Entry 6MLF (X-ray diffraction, 1.75 A resolution); this record covers chain A.

# Chain A
Protein: Phosphoglucomutase
From: Xanthomonas citri
UniProtKB: Q8PGN7 (Q8PGN7_XANAC); residues 1-448 here correspond to UniProt positions 3-450 (UniProt number = residue number + 2)
Chain sequence (468 residues; numbered -19 to 448; the number before each row is that of its first residue; numbers below 1 keep their minus sign (Met-19 is residue -19)):
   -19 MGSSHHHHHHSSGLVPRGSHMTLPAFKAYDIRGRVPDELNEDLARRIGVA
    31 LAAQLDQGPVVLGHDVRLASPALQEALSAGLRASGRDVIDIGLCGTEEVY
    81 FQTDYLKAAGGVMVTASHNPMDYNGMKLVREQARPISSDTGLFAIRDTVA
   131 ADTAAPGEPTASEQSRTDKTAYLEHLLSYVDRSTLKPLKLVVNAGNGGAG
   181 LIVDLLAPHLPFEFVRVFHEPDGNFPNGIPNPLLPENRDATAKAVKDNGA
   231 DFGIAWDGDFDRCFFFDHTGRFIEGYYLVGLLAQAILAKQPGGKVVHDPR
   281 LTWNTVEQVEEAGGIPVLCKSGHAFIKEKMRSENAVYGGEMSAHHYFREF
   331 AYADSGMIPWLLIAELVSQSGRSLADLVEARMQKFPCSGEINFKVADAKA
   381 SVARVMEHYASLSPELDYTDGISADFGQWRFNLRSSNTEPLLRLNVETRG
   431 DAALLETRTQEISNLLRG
Not modelled in the structure: -19 to 0
Modified residues: Ser97 (phosphoserine; SEP)
Sequence notes: expression tag (-19 to 0)
Metal / ion sites: Mg2+: Ser97, Asp237, Asp239, Asp241
Residues lining bound ligands: 6-deoxy-6-fluoro-1-O-phosphono-glucose (JV4; 6-deoxy-6-fluoro-1-O-phosphono-alpha-D-glucopyranose): Arg280, Ser301, Gly302, His303, Glu320, Ser322, His324, Tyr326, Arg414, Ser416, Asn417, Thr418, Arg423

# In short
Bound to chain A: 6-deoxy-6-fluoro-1-O-phosphono-glucose. Ser97, Asp237, Asp239 and Asp241 coordinate Mg2+.
Chain A is Phosphoglucomutase (Xanthomonas citri); the structure, Crystal structure of X. citri
phosphoglucomutase in complex with 6-fluoro glucose 1-phosphate, was determined by X-ray diffraction (same
publication as 6MLH, 6MLW and 6MNV).
